Entry 3ARE (X-ray diffraction, 2.80 A resolution); this record covers chains C and D of the 4 polymer chains in the assembly.

[Chain C]
Molecule: NKT Valpha14-Jalpha18
Organism: Mus musculus
Chain sequence (207 residues; row label = number of the first residue in the row; note: 3 numbers in that range are skipped by the numbering (no residue carries them; nothing is unmodelled there)):
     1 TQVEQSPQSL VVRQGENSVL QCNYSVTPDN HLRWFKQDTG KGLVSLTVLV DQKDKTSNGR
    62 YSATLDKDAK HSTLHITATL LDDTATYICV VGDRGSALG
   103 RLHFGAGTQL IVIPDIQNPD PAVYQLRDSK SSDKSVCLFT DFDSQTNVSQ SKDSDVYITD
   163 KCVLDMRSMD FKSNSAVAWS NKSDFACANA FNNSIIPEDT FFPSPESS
Unresolved in the structure: 185, 208-210
Disulfide bonds: C22-C90, C139-C189
Residues lining bound ligands: 4GH (N-{(2S,3R)-1-[(4-deoxy-alpha-D-xylo-hexopyranosyl)oxy]-3-hydroxyoctadecan-2-yl}hexacosanamide): P28, N30, R95, G96
From the paper describing this entry:
  - binding site for 4GH: N30

[Chain D]
Molecule: Vbeta8.2
Organism: Mus musculus
Chain sequence (244 residues; each row starts with the number of its first residue; note: 3 numbers in that range are skipped by the numbering (no residue carries them; nothing is unmodelled there)):
     1 EAAVTQSPRN KVAVTGGKVT LSCNQTNNHN NMYWYRQDTG HGLRLIHYSY GAGSTEKGDI
    61 PDG
    65 YKASRPSQEN FSLILELATP SQTSVYFCAS GDAGGNYAE
   106 QFFGPGTRLT VLEDLKNVFP PEVAVFEPSE AEISHTQKAT LVCLATGFYP DHVELSWWVN
   166 GKEVHSGVCT DPQPLKEQPA LNDSRYALSS RLRVSATFWQ NPRNHFRCQV QFYGLSENDE
   226 WTQDRAKPVT QIVSAEAWGR AD
Unresolved in the structure: 1-2, 98-101
Disulfide bonds: C23-C92, C148-C213

[How chain C and chain D interact]
Cross-chain cystine bridges: C164(C)-C174(D)
Pairs across the interface (87; chain C residue first):
  H31(C) with A97(D), hydrogen bond (side chain-backbone)
  R33(C) with A102(D); E103(D), salt bridge
  F35(C) with F108(D), hydrophobic
  Q37(C) with Q37(D), hydrogen bond; F91(D)
  K41(C) with F91(D); P110(D)
  G42(C) with F91(D); G109(D); P110(D), hydrogen bond (backbone-backbone)
  L43(C) with F108(D)
  I89(C) with Q37(D)
  R95(C) with A97(D)
  S97(C) with A97(D)
  A98(C) with N31(D), hydrogen bond (backbone-side chain); Y50(D); D96(D)
  G100(C) with A97(D)
  R103(C) with Y48(D), hydrogen bond
  L104(C) with A97(D); Q106(D)
  F106(C) with Y35(D), hydrophobic; L43(D), hydrophobic; F108(D), hydrophobic
  G107(C) with G42(D)
  A108(C) with H41(D); G42(D)
  D122(C) with H140(D), salt bridge; T141(D)
  Y126(C) with S134(D); A136(D); E137(D); H140(D); T141(D)
  Q127(C) with S134(D)
  L128(C) with F131(D); E132(D); T145(D); V147(D), hydrophobic
  R129(C) with F131(D); E132(D), hydrogen bond (backbone-backbone)
  D130(C) with V130(D); F131(D)
  S131(C) with V130(D), hydrogen bond (backbone-backbone); E132(D); E241(D), hydrogen bond (side chain-backbone); A242(D)
  K136(C) with F131(D)
  S137(C) with F131(D)
  V138(C) with F131(D), hydrophobic
  L140(C) with T145(D); V147(D), hydrophobic
  T142(C) with R198(D)
  D143(C) with R198(D), salt bridge
  Y159(C) with L180(D), hydrophobic; E182(D)
  T161(C) with D176(D); L180(D); S194(D); R196(D)
  C164(C) with C174(D), disulfide; T175(D); R196(D)
  V165(C) with C174(D)
  L166(C) with G172(D); V173(D); C174(D), hydrophobic; R198(D)
  D167(C) with S171(D); G172(D), hydrogen bond (backbone-backbone)
  M168(C) with K143(D); S171(D); R198(D)
  R169(C) with H170(D); S171(D), hydrogen bond (backbone-side chain)
  M171(C) with K143(D)
  F173(C) with K143(D); R198(D)
  S175(C) with R198(D), hydrogen bond
  S177(C) with R196(D), hydrogen bond (backbone-side chain)
  A178(C) with R196(D)
  V179(C) with V147(D), hydrophobic; R196(D)
  W181(C) with L149(D); A192(D), hydrophobic
  P205(C) with A136(D), hydrophobic
Also at the interface, not in a pair above, chain C (54 interface residues in all): G40, S45, Q152, S156, I160, D162, S170, F203
Also at the interface, not in a pair above, chain D (51 interface residues in all): R9, G40, A129, P133, T151, V199, S200

[Summary]
54 residues of chain C and 51 residues of chain D are in contact, with 1 disulfide bond, 12 hydrogen bonds and
3 salt bridges. Among the polar pairs are R33(C)-E103(D), D122(C)-H140(D) and D143(C)-R198(D). Chain C binds
compound 4GH. The paper reports a binding site for 4GH at N30(C).
Here chain C is NKT Valpha14-Jalpha18 and chain D is Vbeta8.2, both from Mus musculus. Entry 3ARE (Ternary
crystal structure of the mouse NKT TCR-CD1d-4'deoxy-alpha-galactosylceramide) was determined by X-ray
diffraction (same publication as 3ARB, 3ARD, 3ARF and 3ARG).
